PDB entry 2WZR | X-ray diffraction, 3.00 A resolution | chains 1 and 3 of the 4 polymer chains in the assembly

Chain 1:
Protein: Polyprotein
Organism: Foot-and-mouth disease virus
UniProt: Q6PMU1 (Q6PMU1_9PICO); residues 1-219 here correspond to UniProt positions 725-943 (UniProt number = residue number + 724)
Chain sequence (219 residues; each row starts with the number of its first residue):
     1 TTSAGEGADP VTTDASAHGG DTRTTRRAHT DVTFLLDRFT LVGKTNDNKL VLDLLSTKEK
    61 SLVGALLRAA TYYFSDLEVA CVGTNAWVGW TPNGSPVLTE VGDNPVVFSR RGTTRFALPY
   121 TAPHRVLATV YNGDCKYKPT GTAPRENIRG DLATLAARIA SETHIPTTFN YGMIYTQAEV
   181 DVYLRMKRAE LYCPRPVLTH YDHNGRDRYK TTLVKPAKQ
Disordered / not traced: 141-164, 219

Chain 3:
Protein: Polyprotein
Organism: Foot-and-mouth disease virus
UniProt: Q6PMU1 (Q6PMU1_9PICO); residues 1-221 here correspond to UniProt positions 504-724 (UniProt number = residue number + 503)
Chain sequence (221 residues; numbered 1 to 221; the number before each row is that of its first residue):
     1 GILPVAVSDG YGGFQNTDPK TSDPVYGHVY NPARTLYPGR FTNLLDVAEA CPTLLDFNGV
    61 PYVQTQSNSG SKVLACFDLA FGHKNMKNTY MSGLAQYFAQ YSGTLNLHFM YTGPTNNKAK
   121 YMVAYIPPGT HPLPETPEMA SHCYHAEWDT GLNSTFTFTV PYFSAADYAY TYADEPEQAS
   181 VQGWVGVYQI TDTHEKDGAV IVTVSAGPDF EFRMPISPSR Q
Sequence notes: conflict Phe163 (Ile666 in Q6PMU1)

Chain 1 / chain 3 interface:
Residue-residue contacts - 46 pairs, chain 1 then chain 3:
  Pro92(1) with Met214(3), hydrophobic; Ile216(3), hydrophobic
  Asn93(1) with Ala99(3); Gln100(3); Tyr170(3), hydrogen bond
  Gly94(1) with Ala99(3); Tyr170(3)
  Ser95(1) with Ile216(3)
  Pro96(1) with Tyr172(3); Ile216(3)
  Leu98(1) with Pro218(3)
  Thr99(1) with Arg220(3)
  Glu100(1) with Arg220(3), salt bridge
  Asp103(1) with Asn16(3); Ser217(3)
  Asn104(1) with Asn16(3), hydrogen bond (backbone-side chain); Ile216(3); Ser217(3), hydrogen bond (side chain-backbone)
  Pro105(1) with Asn16(3); Thr17(3)
  Val106(1) with Gln15(3); Asn16(3), hydrogen bond (backbone-side chain)
  Val107(1) with Phe14(3); Gln15(3)
  Phe108(1) with Gly13(3); Phe14(3), hydrogen bond (backbone-backbone)
  Ser109(1) with Gly13(3)
  Arg110(1) with Asp9(3); Gly10(3), hydrogen bond (backbone-backbone); Tyr11(3)
  Arg111(1) with Val7(3), hydrogen bond (side chain-backbone); Asp9(3), salt bridge
  Thr113(1) with Asp9(3); Gly10(3)
  Arg115(1) with Gly10(3), hydrogen bond (backbone-backbone); Tyr11(3)
  Thr121(1) with Gln100(3); Met214(3)
  Ala122(1) with Arg213(3), hydrogen bond (backbone-side chain)
  Pro123(1) with Gln100(3); Ala166(3); Asp167(3); Tyr168(3)
  His124(1) with Ala166(3)
  Thr167(1) with Asp174(3)
  Thr168(1) with Tyr170(3)
Other interface residues (no listed pair), chain 1 (27 interface residues in all): Gly102, Thr114
Other interface residues (no listed pair), chain 3 (25 interface residues in all): Ser8, Gly12

Overview:
The interface between chain 1 and chain 3 involves 27 residues on one side and 25 on the other; the contacts
include 9 hydrogen bonds and 2 salt bridges. Among the polar pairs are Glu100(1)-Arg220(3), Arg111(1)-Asp9(3)
and Asn93(1)-Tyr170(3).
Chain 1 is Polyprotein and chain 3 is Polyprotein, both from Foot-and-mouth disease virus; the structure, The
Structure of Foot and Mouth Disease Virus Serotype SAT1, was determined by X-ray diffraction.
